Entry 3L4J (X-ray diffraction, 2.48 A resolution); this record covers chains A and D of the 5 polymer chains in the assembly.

== Chain A ==
Protein: DNA topoisomerase 2
Organism: Saccharomyces cerevisiae
Notes: EC 5.99.1.3
UniProt: P06786 (TOP2_YEAST); residues 421-1177 here = UniProt positions 421-1177
Sequence (758 residues; numbered 421 to 1177; the number before each row is that of its first residue):
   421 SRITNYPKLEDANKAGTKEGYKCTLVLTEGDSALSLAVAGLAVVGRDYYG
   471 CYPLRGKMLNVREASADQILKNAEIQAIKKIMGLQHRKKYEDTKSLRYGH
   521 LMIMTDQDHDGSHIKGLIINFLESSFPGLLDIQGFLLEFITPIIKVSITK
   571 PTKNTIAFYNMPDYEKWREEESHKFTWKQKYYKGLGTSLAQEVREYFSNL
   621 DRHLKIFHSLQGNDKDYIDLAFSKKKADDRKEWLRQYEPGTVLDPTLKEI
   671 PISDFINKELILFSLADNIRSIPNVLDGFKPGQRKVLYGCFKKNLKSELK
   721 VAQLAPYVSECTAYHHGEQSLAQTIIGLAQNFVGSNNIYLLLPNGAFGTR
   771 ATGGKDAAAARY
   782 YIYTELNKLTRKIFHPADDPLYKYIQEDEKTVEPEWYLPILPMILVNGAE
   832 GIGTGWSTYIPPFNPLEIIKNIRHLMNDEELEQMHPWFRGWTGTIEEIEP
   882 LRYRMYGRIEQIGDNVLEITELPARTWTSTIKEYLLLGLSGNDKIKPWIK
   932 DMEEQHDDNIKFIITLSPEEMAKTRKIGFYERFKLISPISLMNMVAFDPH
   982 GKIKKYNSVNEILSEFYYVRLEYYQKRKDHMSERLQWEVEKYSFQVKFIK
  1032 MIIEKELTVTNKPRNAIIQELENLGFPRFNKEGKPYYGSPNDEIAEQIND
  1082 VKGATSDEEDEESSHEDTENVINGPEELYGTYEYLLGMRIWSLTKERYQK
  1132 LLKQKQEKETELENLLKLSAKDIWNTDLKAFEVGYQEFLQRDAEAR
Unresolved in the structure: 1071-1106
Differences from the reference sequence: microheterogeneity Tyr-782 (Tyr in P06786)
Modified / non-standard residues: Tyr-782 (o-phosphotyrosine; PTR)
Swiss-Prot annotation at these positions:
  - region: Lys-965 to Asn-974 (Interaction with DNA)
  - active site: Tyr-782 (O-(5'-phospho-DNA)-tyrosine intermediate)
  - binding site (Mg(2+)): Glu-449, Asp-526, Asp-528
  - site: Lys-477 (Interaction with DNA), Asn-480 (Interaction with DNA), Arg-650 (Interaction with DNA), Lys-651 (Interaction with DNA), Lys-700 (Interaction with DNA), Tyr-734 (Interaction with DNA), Ser-740 (Interaction with DNA), Arg-781 (Transition state stabilizer), Ile-833 (Important for DNA bending), Trp-908 (Interaction with DNA)
  - modified residue: Thr-1086 (Phosphothreonine), Ser-1087 (Phosphoserine)
  - mutagenesis: Arg-690 (R690A: Loss of enzyme activity), Asp-697 (D697A: Strongly reduced enzyme activity), Lys-700 (K700A: Strongly reduced enzyme activity), Arg-704 (R704A: Strongly reduced enzyme activity), His-736 (H736A: No effect), Arg-781 (R781A: Strongly reduced enzyme activity), Tyr-782 (Y782F: Loss of enzyme activity), Asn-828 (N828A: Strongly reduced enzyme activity)
Residues lining bound ligands: 3'-thio-thymidine-5'-phosphate (TSP): Glu-449, Gly-476, Lys-477, Asp-530, Ile-534, His-735, His-736, Gly-737
From the paper describing this entry:
  - catalytic residues: His-736, Arg-781, Tyr-782
  - contacts within the chain: Asp-530/Arg-690 (salt bridge), Asp-799/Arg-1001 (salt bridge), Asp-799/Arg-1008 (salt bridge)
  - conformationally variable residues (helix shift): Tyr-782, Pro-797 to Leu-802

== Chain D ==
Molecule: 10-nt DNA strand
Sequence (10 nucleotides; each row starts with the number of its first residue):
     1 GGATGACGAT
Glycans and other covalent adducts: 3'-thio-thymidine-5'-phosphate (TSP) linked to DT10

== Chain A / chain D interface ==
Residue-residue contacts (16; chain A residue first):
  Lys-477(A) / DT10(D)  hydrogen bond to the base
  Asp-530(A) / DT10(D)  phosphate contact
  Arg-690(A) / DA9(D)  sugar contact
  Arg-690(A) / DT10(D)  sugar contact
  Lys-700(A) / DG8(D)  hydrogen bond to the phosphate
  Lys-700(A) / DA9(D)  salt bridge to the phosphate
  Tyr-734(A) / DT10(D)  hydrogen bond to the phosphate
  His-736(A) / DT10(D)  hydrogen bond to the phosphate
  Ser-740(A) / DA9(D)  sugar contact
  Ser-740(A) / DT10(D)  hydrogen bond to the phosphate
  Lys-775(A) / DC7(D)  salt bridge to the phosphate
  Glu-831(A) / DC7(D)  phosphate contact
  Glu-831(A) / DG8(D)  sugar contact
  Ile-833(A) / DC7(D)  base contact
  Ile-833(A) / DG8(D)  base contact
  Trp-908(A) / DC7(D)  hydrogen bond to the phosphate
Also at the interface, not in a pair above, chain A (14 interface residues in all): Ser-485, Gln-703, Thr-744
Also at the interface, not in a pair above, chain D (5 interface residues in all): DT4

== Summary ==
Chain A and chain D form an interface of 14 and 5 residues respectively, with 6 hydrogen bonds and 2 salt
bridges. Polar contacts include Lys-477(A)/DT10(D), Lys-700(A)/DG8(D) and Tyr-734(A)/DT10(D). Bound to chain
A: 3'-thio-thymidine-5'-phosphate. Covalently linked 3'-thio-thymidine-5'-phosphate: at DT10(D). The paper
reports catalytic residues His-736(A), Arg-781(A) and Tyr-782(A); conformational variability at Tyr-782(A) and
Pro-797(A).
Here chain A is DNA topoisomerase 2 (Saccharomyces cerevisiae) and chain D is a 10-nt DNA strand. Entry 3L4J
(Topoisomerase II-DNA cleavage complex, apo) was determined by X-ray diffraction (same publication as 3L4K).
